Entry 6KVD (X-ray diffraction, 2.21 A resolution); this record covers chains J and D of the 10 polymer chains in the assembly.

[Chain J]
Molecule: 146-nt DNA strand
From: Homo sapiens
Sequence (146 nucleotides; numbered 147 to 292; the number before each row is that of its first residue):
   147 ATCAATATCC ACCTGCAGAT TCTACCAAAA GTGTATTTGG AAACTGCTCC ATCAAAAGGC
   207 ATGTTCAGCT GAATTCAGCT GAACATGCCT TTTGATGGAG CAGTTTCCAA ATACACTTTT
   267 GGTAGAATCT GCAGGTGGAT ATTGAT
Bound ions: Mn2+ site 1: DG185, DG186; Mn2+ site 2 near DG217 (its only coordinating residue here); Mn2+ site 3 near DG267 (its only coordinating residue here); Mn2+ site 4 near DG280 (its only coordinating residue here)

[Chain D]
Molecule: Histone H2B type 1-J
From: Homo sapiens
UniProt: P06899 (H2B1J_HUMAN); residues 0-125 here correspond to UniProt positions 1-126 (UniProt number = residue number + 1)
Amino-acid sequence (129 residues; each row starts with the number of its first residue; numbers below 1 keep their minus sign (Gly-3 is residue -3)):
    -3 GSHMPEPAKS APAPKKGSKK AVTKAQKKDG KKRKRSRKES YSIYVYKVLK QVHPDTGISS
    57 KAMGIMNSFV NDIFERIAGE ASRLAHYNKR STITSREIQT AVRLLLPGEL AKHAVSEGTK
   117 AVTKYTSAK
Not modelled in the structure: -3 to 31, 125
Construct notes: expression tag (-3 to -1)
Bound ions: Mn2+: Val48 (shared with 1 residue of chain E)
UniProt features mapped onto this chain:
  - modified residue: Pro1 (N-acetylproline), Glu2 (ADP-ribosyl glutamic acid), Lys5 (N6-(2-hydroxyisobutyryl)lysine), Ser6 (ADP-ribosylserine), Lys11 (N6-(beta-hydroxybutyryl)lysine), Lys12 (N6-(2-hydroxyisobutyryl)lysine), Ser14 (Phosphoserine), Lys15 (N6-acetyllysine), Lys16 (N6-(beta-hydroxybutyryl)lysine), Lys20 (N6-(2-hydroxyisobutyryl)lysine), Lys23 (N6-(2-hydroxyisobutyryl)lysine), Lys24 (N6-(2-hydroxyisobutyryl)lysine), Lys34 (N6-(2-hydroxyisobutyryl)lysine), Glu35 (PolyADP-ribosyl glutamic acid), Ser36 (Phosphoserine), Lys43 (N6-(2-hydroxyisobutyryl)lysine), Lys46 (N6-(2-hydroxyisobutyryl)lysine), Lys57 (N6,N6-dimethyllysine), Arg79 (Dimethylated arginine), Lys85 (N6,N6,N6-trimethyllysine) and 6 more in UniProt
  - glycosylation: Ser112 (O-linked (GlcNAc) serine)
  - cross-link (Glycyl lysine isopeptide (Lys-Gly)): Lys5 (interchain with G-Cter in SUMO2), Lys20 (interchain with G-Cter in SUMO2), Lys34 (interchain with G-Cter in ubiquitin), Lys120 (interchain with G-Cter in ubiquitin)

[How chain J and chain D interact]
Contacting residue pairs (10; chain J residue first):
  DG268(J) with Ile39(D), phosphate contact; Tyr40(D), hydrogen bond to the phosphate
  DT269(J) with Arg33(D), sugar contact; Lys34(D), phosphate contact; Glu35(D), phosphate contact; Ser36(D), hydrogen bond to the phosphate; Ile39(D), phosphate contact
  DA270(J) with Ser32(D), sugar contact; Arg33(D), phosphate contact; Lys34(D), hydrogen bond to the phosphate
Interface residues without a listed pair, chain J (4 interface residues in all): DT258
Interface residues without a listed pair, chain D (8 interface residues in all): Thr88

[Overview]
4 residues of chain J face 8 of chain D across their interface; the contacts include 3 hydrogen bonds. Polar
contacts include DG268(J)-Tyr40(D), DT269(J)-Ser36(D) and DA270(J)-Lys34(D). DG185(J) and DG186(J) form the
Mn2+ site 1.
Here chain J is a 146-nt DNA strand and chain D is Histone H2B type 1-J, both from Homo sapiens. Entry 6KVD
(Crystal structure of human nucleosome containing H2A.J) was determined by X-ray diffraction.
